PDB entry 4A93 | X-ray diffraction, 3.40 A resolution | chains A and N of the 15 polymer chains in the assembly

== Chain A ==
Name: DNA-directed RNA polymerase II subunit RPB1
Organism: Saccharomyces cerevisiae
Notes: EC 2.7.7.6
Reference sequence: P04050 (RPB1_YEAST); residues 1-1732 here = UniProt positions 1-1732
Amino-acid sequence (1732 residues; each row starts with the number of its first residue):
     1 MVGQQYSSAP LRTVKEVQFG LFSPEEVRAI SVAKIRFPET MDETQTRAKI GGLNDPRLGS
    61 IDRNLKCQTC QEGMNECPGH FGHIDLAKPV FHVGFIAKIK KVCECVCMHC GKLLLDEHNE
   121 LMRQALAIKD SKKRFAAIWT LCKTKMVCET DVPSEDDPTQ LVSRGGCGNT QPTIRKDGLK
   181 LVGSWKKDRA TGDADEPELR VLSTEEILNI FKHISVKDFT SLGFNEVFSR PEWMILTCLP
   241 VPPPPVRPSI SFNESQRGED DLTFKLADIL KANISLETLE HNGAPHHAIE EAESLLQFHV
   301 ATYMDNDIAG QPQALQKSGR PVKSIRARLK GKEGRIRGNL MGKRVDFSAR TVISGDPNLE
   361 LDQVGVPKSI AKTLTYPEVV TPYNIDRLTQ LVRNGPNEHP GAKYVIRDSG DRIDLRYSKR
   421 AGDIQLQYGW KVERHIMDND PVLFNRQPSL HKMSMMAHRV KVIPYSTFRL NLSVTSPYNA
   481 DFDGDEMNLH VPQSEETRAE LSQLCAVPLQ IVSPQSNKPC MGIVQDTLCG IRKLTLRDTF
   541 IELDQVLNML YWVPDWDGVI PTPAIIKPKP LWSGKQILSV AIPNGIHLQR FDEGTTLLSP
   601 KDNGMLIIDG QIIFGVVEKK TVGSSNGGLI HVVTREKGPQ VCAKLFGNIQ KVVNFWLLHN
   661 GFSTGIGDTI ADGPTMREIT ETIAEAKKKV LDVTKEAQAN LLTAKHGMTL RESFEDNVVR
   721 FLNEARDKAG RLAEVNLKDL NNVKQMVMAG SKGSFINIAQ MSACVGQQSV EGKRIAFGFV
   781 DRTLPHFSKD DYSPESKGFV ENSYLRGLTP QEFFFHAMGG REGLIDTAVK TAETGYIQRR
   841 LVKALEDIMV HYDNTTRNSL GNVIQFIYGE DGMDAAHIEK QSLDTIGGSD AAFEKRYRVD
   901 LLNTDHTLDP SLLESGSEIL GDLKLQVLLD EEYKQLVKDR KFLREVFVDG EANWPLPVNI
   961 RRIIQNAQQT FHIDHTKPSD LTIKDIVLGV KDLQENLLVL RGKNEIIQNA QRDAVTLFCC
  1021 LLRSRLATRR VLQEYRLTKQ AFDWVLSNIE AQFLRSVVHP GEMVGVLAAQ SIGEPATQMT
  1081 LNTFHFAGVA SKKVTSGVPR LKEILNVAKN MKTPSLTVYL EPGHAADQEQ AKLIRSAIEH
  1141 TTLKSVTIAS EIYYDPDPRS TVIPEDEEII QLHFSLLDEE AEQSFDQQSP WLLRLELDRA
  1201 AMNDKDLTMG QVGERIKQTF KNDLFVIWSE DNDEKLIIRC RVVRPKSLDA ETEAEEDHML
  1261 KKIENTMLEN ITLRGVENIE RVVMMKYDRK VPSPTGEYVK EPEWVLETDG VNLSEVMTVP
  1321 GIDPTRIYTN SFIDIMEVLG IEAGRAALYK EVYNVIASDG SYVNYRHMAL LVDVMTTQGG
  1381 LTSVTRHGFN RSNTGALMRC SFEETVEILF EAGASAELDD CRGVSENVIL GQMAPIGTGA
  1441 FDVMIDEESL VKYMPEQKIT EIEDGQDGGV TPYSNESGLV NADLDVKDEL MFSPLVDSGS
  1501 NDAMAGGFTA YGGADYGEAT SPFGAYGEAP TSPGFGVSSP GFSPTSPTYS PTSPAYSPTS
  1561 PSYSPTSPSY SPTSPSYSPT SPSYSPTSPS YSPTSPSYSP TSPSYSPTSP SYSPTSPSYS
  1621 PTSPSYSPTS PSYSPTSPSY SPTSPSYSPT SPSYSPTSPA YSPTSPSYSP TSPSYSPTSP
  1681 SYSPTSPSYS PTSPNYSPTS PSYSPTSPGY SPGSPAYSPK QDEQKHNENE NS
Not modelled in the structure: 1-2, 1081-1091, 1177-1186, 1244-1253, 1456-1732
Metal / ion sites: Zn2+ site 1: Cys67, Cys70, Cys77, His80; Zn2+ site 2: Cys107, Cys110, Cys148, Cys167; Mg2+: Asp481, Asp483, Asp485 (shared with 1 residue of chain P)
UniProt features mapped onto this chain:
  - region: Pro248 to Asp260 (Lid loop), Asn306 to Lys323 (Rudder loop), Pro810 to Glu822 (Bridging helix)
  - binding site (Zn(2+)): Cys67, Cys70, Cys77, His80, Cys107, Cys110, Cys148, Cys167
  - binding site (Mg(2+)): Asp481, Asp483, Asp485
  - modified residue: Thr1471 (Phosphothreonine)
  - cross-link (Glycyl lysine isopeptide (Lys-Gly)): Lys695 (interchain with G-Cter in ubiquitin), Lys1246 (interchain with G-Cter in ubiquitin), Lys1350 (interchain with G-Cter in ubiquitin)
  - natural variant: Ser1653 to Pro1659 (deletion: In strain: A364A)
  - mutagenesis: Lys1246 (K1246R: Impairs ubiquitination during transcription stress)
Reported in the primary citation:
  - mutagenesis - G730D (10-fold): decreased catalytic activity
  - mutagenesis - E1103G: increased growth in response to UV
  - mutagenesis - G730D: decreased growth in response to UV
  - mutagenesis - G730D: abolished catalytic activity on the bypass
  - mutagenesis - E1103G: increased catalytic activity on the bypass
  - mutagenesis - T1095G: increased catalytic activity on lesion bypass
  - mutagenesis - E1103G: increased catalytic activity on 30T-CPD

== Chain N ==
Molecule: 14-nt DNA strand
Sequence (14 nucleotides; row label = number of the first residue in the row; note: 1 number in that range is skipped by the numbering (no residue carries it; nothing is unmodelled there); numbering starts at 0):
     0 TA
     3 AGTACTTGAG CT
Not modelled in the structure: 0-1

== How chain A and chain N interact ==
Contacting residue pairs - 6 pairs, chain A then chain N:
  Glu833(A) - DA3(N)  base contact
  Lys1102(A) - DG4(N)  hydrogen bond to the sugar
  Asn1106(A) - DT5(N)  phosphate contact
  Ala1108(A) - DA6(N)  phosphate contact
  His1387(A) - DA6(N)  hydrogen bond to the phosphate
  His1387(A) - DC7(N)  sugar contact
Also at the interface, not in a pair above, chain A (10 interface residues in all): Val829, Ala832, Lys1109, Lys1112, Arg1386

== Summary ==
Chain A and chain N form an interface of 10 and 5 residues respectively, with 2 hydrogen bonds. Polar pairs
include Lys1102(A)-DG4(N) and His1387(A)-DA6(N). From the paper: G730D of chain A reduces catalytic activity;
E1103G of chain A increases growth in response to UV.
Chain A is DNA-directed RNA polymerase II subunit RPB1 (Saccharomyces cerevisiae) and chain N is a 14-nt DNA
strand; the structure, RNA Polymerase II elongation complex containing a CPD Lesion, was determined by X-ray
diffraction.
